PDB entry 8WA0 | electron microscopy, 2.70 A resolution | chains B and c of the 22 polymer chains in the assembly

== Chain B ==
Name: DNA-directed RNA polymerase subunit beta
Source organism: Nicotiana tabacum
UniProtKB: P06271 (RPOB_TOBAC); numbering as in UniProt (aligned over 1-1070)
Chain sequence (1070 residues; each row starts with the number of its first residue):
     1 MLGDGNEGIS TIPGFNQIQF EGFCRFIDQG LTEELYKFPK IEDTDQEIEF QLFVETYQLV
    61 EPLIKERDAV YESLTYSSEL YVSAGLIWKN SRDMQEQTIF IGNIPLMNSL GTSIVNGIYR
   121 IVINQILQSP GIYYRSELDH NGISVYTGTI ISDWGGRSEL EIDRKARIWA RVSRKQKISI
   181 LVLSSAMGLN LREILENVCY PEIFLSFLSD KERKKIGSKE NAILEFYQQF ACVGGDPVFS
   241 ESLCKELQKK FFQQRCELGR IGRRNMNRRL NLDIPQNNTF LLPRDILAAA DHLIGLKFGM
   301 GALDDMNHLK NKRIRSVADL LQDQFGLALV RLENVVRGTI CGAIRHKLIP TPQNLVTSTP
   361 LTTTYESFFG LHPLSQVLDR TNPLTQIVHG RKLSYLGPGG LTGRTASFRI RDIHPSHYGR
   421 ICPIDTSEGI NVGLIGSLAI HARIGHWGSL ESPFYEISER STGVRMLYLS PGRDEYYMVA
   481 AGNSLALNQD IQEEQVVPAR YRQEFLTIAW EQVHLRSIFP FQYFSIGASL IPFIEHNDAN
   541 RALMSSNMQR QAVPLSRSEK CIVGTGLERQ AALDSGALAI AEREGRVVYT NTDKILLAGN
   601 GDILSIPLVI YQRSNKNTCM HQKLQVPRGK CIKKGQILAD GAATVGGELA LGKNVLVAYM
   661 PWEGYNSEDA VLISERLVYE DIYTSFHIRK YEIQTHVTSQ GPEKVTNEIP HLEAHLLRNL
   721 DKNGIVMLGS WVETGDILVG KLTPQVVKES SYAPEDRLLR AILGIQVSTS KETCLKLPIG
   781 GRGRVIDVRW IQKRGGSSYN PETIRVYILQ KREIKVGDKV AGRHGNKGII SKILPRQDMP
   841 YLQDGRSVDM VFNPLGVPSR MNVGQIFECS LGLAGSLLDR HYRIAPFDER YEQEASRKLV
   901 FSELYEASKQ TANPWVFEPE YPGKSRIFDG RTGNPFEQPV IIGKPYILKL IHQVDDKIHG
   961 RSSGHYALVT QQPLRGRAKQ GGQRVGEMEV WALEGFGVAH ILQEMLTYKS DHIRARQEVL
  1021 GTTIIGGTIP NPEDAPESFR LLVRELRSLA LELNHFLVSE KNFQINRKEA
Disordered / not traced: 1-5, 209-250, 696-713, 741-771, 1070
Ion coordination: Zn2+: Glu-535, His-536, Asp-888, Glu-889, Ser-896

== Chain c ==
Name: DNA-directed RNA polymerase subunit beta''
Source organism: Nicotiana tabacum
UniProtKB: P38550 (RPOC2_TOBAC); residues 1-1388 here correspond to UniProt positions 5-1392 (UniProt number = residue number + 4)
Chain sequence (1388 residues; numbered 1 to 1388; the number before each row is that of its first residue):
     1 MAERANLVFH NKAINGTAMK RLISRLIDHF GMAYTSHILD QVKTLGFQQA TATSISLGID
    61 DLLTIPSKGW LVQDAEQQSL ILEKHHHYGN VHAVEKLRQS IEIWYATSEY LRQEMNPNFR
   121 MTDPFNPVHI MSFSGARGNA SQVHQLVGMR GLMSDPQGQM IDLPIQSNLR EGLSLTEYII
   181 SCYGARKGVV DTAVRTSDAG YLTRRLVEVV QHIVVRRTDC GTARGISVSP RNGMMPERIF
   241 IQTLIGRVLA DDIYMGPRCI ATRNQDIGIG LVNRFITFRA QPISIRTPFT CRSTSWICRL
   301 CYGRSPTHGD LVELGEAVGI IAGQSIGEPG TQLTLRTFHT GGVFTGGTAE HVRAPSNGKI
   361 KFNEDLVHPT RTRHGHPAFL CSIDLYVTIE SEDILHNVNI PPKSLLLVQN DQYVESEQVI
   421 AEIRAGISTL NFKEKVRKHI YSDSDGEMHW STDVYHAPEF TYGNVHLLPK TSHLWILLGR
   481 PCRSSLVYLS IHKDQDQMNA HFLSGKRRYT SNLSVTNDQA RQKLFSSDFS GKKEDRIPDY
   541 SDLNRIICAG QYNLVYSPIL HENSDLLSKR RRNKFIIPLH SIQELENELM PCSGISIEIP
   601 VNGIFRRNSI LAYFDDPRYR RKSSGIIKYG TVETHSVIKK EDLLEYRGVK EFRPKYQMKV
   661 DRFFFIPEEV HILPGSSSIM VRNNSIVGVD TQITLNLRSR VGGLVRVERK KKRIELKIFS
   721 GDIHFPGETD KISRHTGVLI PPGTGKRNSK ESKKVKNWIY VQRITPSKKK FFVLVRPVVT
   781 YEITDGINLA TLFPPDPLQE RDNVQLRIVN YILYGNGKPI RGISDTSIQL VRTCLVLNWN
   841 QDKKSSSCEE ARASFVEIRT NGLIRHFLRI NLVKSPISYI GKRNDPSGSG LLSDNGSDCT
   901 NINPFSSIYS YSKAKIQQSI NQPQGTIHTL LNRNKECQSL IILSAANCSR MGPFKDVKYH
   961 SVIKKSIKKD PLIPIRNSLG PLGTSLPIEN FYSSYHLITH NQILVTNYLQ LDNLKQTFQV
  1021 IKFKYYLMDE NGKIFNPDPC RNIILNPFNL NWYFLHHNYC EETSKIISLG QFICENVCIA
  1081 KNGPPLKSGQ VILVQVDSIV IRSAKPYLAT PGATVHGHYG ETLYEGDTLV TFIYEKSRSG
  1141 DITQGLPKVE QVLEVRSVDS ISMNLEKRIE GWNKCITRIL GIPWGFLIGA ELTIAQSRIS
  1201 LVNKIQQVYR SQGVQIHNRH LEIIVRQITS KVLVSEDGMS NVFSPGELIG LLRAERMGRA
  1261 LEEAICYRVV LLGITRASLN TQSFISEASF QETARVLAKA ALRGRIDWLK GLKENVVLGG
  1321 VIPVGTGFKG LVHPSKQHNN IPLETKKKNL FEGEMRDILF HHKKLFDSCL SKNFHDIPEQ
  1381 SFIGFNDS
Disordered / not traced: 1-5, 333-348, 500-556, 581-594, 629-660, 956-977, 1137-1144, 1331-1388

== Chain B / chain c interface ==
Contacting residue pairs - 92 pairs, chain B then chain c:
  Tyr-200(B) with Tyr-462(c), hydrogen bond (side chain-backbone)
  Phe-298(B) with Tyr-462(c)
  Met-300(B) with Gly-463(c); Asn-464(c)
  Phe-408(B) with Val-194(c), hydrophobic
  Arg-411(B) with Arg-186(c), hydrogen bond (backbone-side chain)
  Ile-413(B) with Tyr-183(c)
  Pro-415(B) with Tyr-183(c)
  Tyr-418(B) with Ile-179(c), hydrophobic; Tyr-183(c), hydrogen bond
  Pro-423(B) with Arg-186(c), hydrogen bond (backbone-side chain)
  Gly-429(B) with Ala-193(c)
  Gly-433(B) with Arg-186(c)
  Tyr-501(B) with Glu-1125(c), hydrogen bond
  Arg-502(B) with Tyr-441(c); Gly-1126(c), hydrogen bond (side chain-backbone)
  Phe-505(B) with Thr-176(c)
  Tyr-523(B) with Leu-175(c), hydrophobic
  Phe-524(B) with Tyr-178(c), hydrophobic
  Ile-534(B) with Tyr-178(c)
  Glu-535(B) with Leu-173(c)
  His-536(B) with Leu-169(c), hydrogen bond (side chain-backbone); Arg-170(c), hydrogen bond (side chain-backbone); Glu-171(c); Gly-172(c)
  Asn-537(B) with Tyr-178(c), hydrogen bond (backbone-side chain)
  Asp-538(B) with Arg-150(c), salt bridge
  Ala-539(B) with Tyr-178(c)
  Asn-540(B) with Val-189(c)
  Tyr-659(B) with Ser-56(c)
  Met-660(B) with Ile-55(c)
  Pro-661(B) with Ala-50(c); Thr-51(c); Ile-55(c)
  Trp-662(B) with Thr-51(c)
  Glu-663(B) with Thr-51(c), hydrogen bond (backbone-side chain)
  Gly-664(B) with Phe-47(c)
  Pro-854(B) with Ile-55(c); Met-131(c)
  Leu-855(B) with Ala-136(c), hydrophobic
  Pro-858(B) with Met-131(c), hydrophobic
  Ser-859(B) with Gln-142(c)
  Met-861(B) with Gln-142(c); Gln-145(c); Leu-169(c)
  Val-863(B) with Leu-62(c), hydrophobic; Leu-146(c), hydrophobic
  Ile-866(B) with Leu-57(c); Ile-59(c), hydrophobic
  Phe-867(B) with Ile-59(c), hydrophobic
  Phe-887(B) with Leu-173(c); Leu-175(c), hydrophobic; Tyr-178(c), hydrophobic
  Glu-889(B) with Glu-171(c)
  Glu-894(B) with Arg-170(c), salt bridge; Glu-171(c)
  Pro-922(B) with Asp-60(c)
  Lys-924(B) with Ser-56(c), hydrogen bond (side chain-backbone)
  Phe-936(B) with Thr-51(c); Ala-52(c); Ser-54(c)
  Glu-937(B) with Ala-52(c), hydrogen bond (backbone-backbone)
  Gln-938(B) with Thr-53(c), hydrogen bond (backbone-backbone); Ser-54(c), hydrogen bond (backbone-side chain)
  Pro-939(B) with Ser-56(c), hydrogen bond (backbone-side chain)
  Val-940(B) with Ser-54(c); Ser-56(c)
  Ile-941(B) with Ser-56(c); Leu-57(c); Gly-58(c)
  Trp-991(B) with Arg-204(c); Val-207(c); Gln-211(c); Ile-320(c); Gln-324(c)
  Glu-994(B) with Ile-320(c); Leu-1312(c); Val-1316(c)
  Gly-997(B) with Gly-1325(c); Thr-1326(c), hydrogen bond (backbone-backbone)
  Ala-999(B) with Val-1321(c), hydrophobic; Thr-1326(c), hydrogen bond (backbone-side chain); Gly-1327(c)
  His-1000(B) with Thr-1326(c)
  Leu-1002(B) with Ile-1322(c), hydrophobic
  Leu-1006(B) with Val-1316(c), hydrophobic
  Thr-1007(B) with Gly-1319(c)
  Pro-1036(B) with Leu-1318(c)
  Phe-1039(B) with Leu-1318(c), hydrophobic
  Leu-1051(B) with Ala-1301(c), hydrophobic
  His-1055(B) with Leu-1309(c); Leu-1318(c)
Other interface residues (no listed pair), chain B (82 interface residues in all): Gly-299, Asp-412, His-414, Ile-424, Asp-425, Glu-428, Val-432, Tyr-476, Val-496, Pro-498, Thr-507, Ala-542, Leu-543, Phe-901, Tyr-921, Glu-987, Ala-992, Gly-995, Val-998, Gln-1003, Leu-1046, Leu-1053
Other interface residues (no listed pair), chain c (78 interface residues in all): Gln-48, Asp-61, Leu-80, Glu-83, Pro-127, Arg-137, Pro-156, Ile-161, Leu-163, Ser-174, Ile-180, Ser-181, Cys-182, Ala-185, Val-190, Ala-317, Ile-321, Val-465, His-1116, Phe-1284, Leu-1297, Val-1317, Val-1324

== Summary ==
82 residues of chain B and 78 residues of chain c are in contact, with 17 hydrogen bonds and 2 salt bridges.
Polar pairs include Asp-538(B)/Arg-150(c), Glu-894(B)/Arg-170(c) and Tyr-200(B)/Tyr-462(c). Glu-535(B),
His-536(B), Asp-888(B), Glu-889(B) and Ser-896(B) coordinate Zn2+.
Chain B is DNA-directed RNA polymerase subunit beta and chain c is DNA-directed RNA polymerase subunit beta'',
both from Nicotiana tabacum; the structure, The cryo-EM structure of the Nicotiana tabacum PEP-PAP-TEC1, was
determined by electron microscopy together with 8W9Z and 8WA1 from the same study.
